Entry 8E82 (electron microscopy, 3.03 A resolution); this record covers chains C and D of the 9 polymer chains in the assembly.

Chain C:
Protein: DNA-directed RNA polymerase subunit beta
From: Mycobacterium tuberculosis
Notes: EC 2.7.7.6
Reference sequence: A5U052 (RPOB_MYCTA); residues 7-1178 here correspond to UniProt positions 6-1177 (UniProt number = residue number - 1)
Sequence (1172 residues; each row starts with the number of its first residue):
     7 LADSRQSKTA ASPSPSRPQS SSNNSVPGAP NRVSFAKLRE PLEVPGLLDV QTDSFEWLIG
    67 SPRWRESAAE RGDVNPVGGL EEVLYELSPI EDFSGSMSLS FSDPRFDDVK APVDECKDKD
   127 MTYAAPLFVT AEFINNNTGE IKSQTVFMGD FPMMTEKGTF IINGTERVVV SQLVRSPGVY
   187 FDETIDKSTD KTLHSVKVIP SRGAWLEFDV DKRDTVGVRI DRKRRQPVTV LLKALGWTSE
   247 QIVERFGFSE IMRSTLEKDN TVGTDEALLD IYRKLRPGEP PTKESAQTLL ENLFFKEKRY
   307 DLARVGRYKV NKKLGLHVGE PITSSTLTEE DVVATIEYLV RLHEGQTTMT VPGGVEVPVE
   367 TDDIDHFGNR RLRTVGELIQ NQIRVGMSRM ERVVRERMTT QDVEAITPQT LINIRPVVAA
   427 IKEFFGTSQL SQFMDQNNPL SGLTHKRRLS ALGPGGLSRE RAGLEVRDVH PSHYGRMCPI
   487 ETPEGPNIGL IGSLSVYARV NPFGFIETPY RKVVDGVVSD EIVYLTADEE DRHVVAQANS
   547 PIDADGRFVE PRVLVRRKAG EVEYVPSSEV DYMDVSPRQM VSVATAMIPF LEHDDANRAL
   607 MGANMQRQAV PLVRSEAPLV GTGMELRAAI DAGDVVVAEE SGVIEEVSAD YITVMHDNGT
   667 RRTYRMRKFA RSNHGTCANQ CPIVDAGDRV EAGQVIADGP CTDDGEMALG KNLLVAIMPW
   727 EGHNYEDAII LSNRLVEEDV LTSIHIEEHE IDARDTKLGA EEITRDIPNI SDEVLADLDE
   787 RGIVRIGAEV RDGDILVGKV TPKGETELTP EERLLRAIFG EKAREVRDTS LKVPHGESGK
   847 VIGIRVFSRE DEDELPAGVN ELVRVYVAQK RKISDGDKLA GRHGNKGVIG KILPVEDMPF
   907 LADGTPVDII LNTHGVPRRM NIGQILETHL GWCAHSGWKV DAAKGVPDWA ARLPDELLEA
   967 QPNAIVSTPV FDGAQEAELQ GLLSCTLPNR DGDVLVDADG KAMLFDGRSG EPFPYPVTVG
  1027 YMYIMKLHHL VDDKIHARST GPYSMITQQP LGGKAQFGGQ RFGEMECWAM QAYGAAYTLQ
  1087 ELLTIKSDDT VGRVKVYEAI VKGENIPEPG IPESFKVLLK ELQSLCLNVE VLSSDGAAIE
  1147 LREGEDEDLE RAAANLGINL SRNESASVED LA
Disordered / not traced: 7-25, 811-829, 1140-1178

Chain D:
Protein: DNA-directed RNA polymerase subunit beta'
From: Mycobacterium tuberculosis
Notes: EC 2.7.7.6
Reference sequence: A0A045J9E2 (A0A045J9E2_MYCTX); residues 1-1316 here = UniProt positions 1-1316
Sequence (1318 residues; numbered -1 to 1316; the number before each row is that of its first residue; numbers below 1 keep their minus sign (Gly-1 is residue -1)):
    -1 GAMLDVNFFD ELRIGLATAE DIRQWSYGEV KKPETINYRT LKPEKDGLFC EKIFGPTRDW
    59 ECYCGKYKRV RFKGIICERC GVEVTRAKVR RERMGHIELA APVTHIWYFK GVPSRLGYLL
   119 DLAPKDLEKI IYFAAYVITS VDEEMRHNEL STLEAEMAVE RKAVEDQRDG ELEARAQKLE
   179 ADLAELEAEG AKADARRKVR DGGEREMRQI RDRAQRELDR LEDIWSTFTK LAPKQLIVDE
   239 NLYRELVDRY GEYFTGAMGA ESIQKLIENF DIDAEAESLR DVIRNGKGQK KLRALKRLKV
   299 VAAFQQSGNS PMGMVLDAVP VIPPELRPMV QLDGGRFATS DLNDLYRRVI NRNNRLKRLI
   359 DLGAPEIIVN NEKRMLQESV DALFDNGRRG RPVTGPGNRP LKSLSDLLKG KQGRFRQNLL
   419 GKRVDYSGRS VIVVGPQLKL HQCGLPKLMA LELFKPFVMK RLVDLNHAQN IKSAKRMVER
   479 QRPQVWDVLE EVIAEHPVLL NRAPTLHRLG IQAFEPMLVE GKAIQLHPLV CEAFNADFDG
   539 DQMAVHLPLS AEAQAEARIL MLSSNNILSP ASGRPLAMPR LDMVTGLYYL TTEVPGDTGE
   599 YQPASGDHPE TGVYSSPAEA IMAADRGVLS VRAKIKVRLT QLRPPVEIEA ELFGHSGWQP
   659 GDAWMAETTL GRVMFNELLP LGYPFVNKQM HKKVQAAIIN DLAERYPMIV VAQTVDKLKD
   719 AGFYWATRSG VTVSMADVLV PPRKKEILDH YEERADKVEK QFQRGALNHD ERNEALVEIW
   779 KEATDEVGQA LREHYPDDNP IITIVDSGAT GNFTQTRTLA GMKGLVTNPK GEFIPRPVKS
   839 SFREGLTVLE YFINTHGARK GLADTALRTA DSGYLTRRLV DVSQDVIVRE HDCQTERGIV
   899 VELAERAPDG TLIRDPYIET SAYARTLGTD AVDEAGNVIV ERGQDLGDPE IDALLAAGIT
   959 QVKVRSVLTC ATSTGVCATC YGRSMATGKL VDIGEAVGIV AAQSIGEPGT QLTMRTFHQG
  1019 GVGEDITGGL PRVQELFEAR VPRGKAPIAD VTGRVRLEDG ERFYKITIVP DDGGEEVVYD
  1079 KISKRQRLRV FKHEDGSERV LSDGDHVEVG QQLMEGSADP HEVLRVQGPR EVQIHLVREV
  1139 QEVYRAQGVS IHDKHIEVIV RQMLRRVTII DSGSTEFLPG SLIDRAEFEA ENRRVVAEGG
  1199 EPAAGRPVLM GITKASLATD SWLSAASFQE TTRVLTDAAI NCRSDKLNGL KENVIIGKLI
  1259 PAGTGINRYR NIAVQPTEEA RAAAYTIPSY EDQYYSPDFG AATGAAVPLD DYGYSDYR
Disordered / not traced: 1014-1022, 1091-1096, 1283-1316
Differences from the reference sequence: expression tag (-1 to 0)
Ion coordination: Zn2+ site 1: Cys60, Cys62, Cys78; Mg2+: Asp535, Asp537, Asp539 (shared with 1 residue of chain R); Zn2+ site 2: Cys891, Cys968, Cys978

Interface between chain C and chain D:
Contacting residue pairs (344):
  Leu470(C) - Ala861(D)  hydrophobic
  Leu470(C) - Asp862(D)
  Leu470(C) - Leu865(D)  hydrophobic
  Arg473(C) - Arg857(D)
  Arg473(C) - Ala861(D)
  Asp474(C) - Arg857(D)  hydrogen bond (backbone-side chain)
  Val475(C) - Pro827(D)
  Val475(C) - Phe850(D)  hydrophobic
  Val475(C) - His854(D)  hydrogen bond (backbone-side chain)
  Val475(C) - Arg857(D)
  His476(C) - Phe850(D)
  His476(C) - His854(D)
  Pro477(C) - Phe850(D)  hydrophobic
  Pro477(C) - His854(D)
  Tyr480(C) - Val846(D)
  Tyr480(C) - Phe850(D)
  Cys484(C) - Arg857(D)
  Pro485(C) - Phe850(D)  hydrophobic
  Pro485(C) - Thr853(D)
  Pro485(C) - Arg857(D)  hydrogen bond (backbone-side chain)
  Ile486(C) - Thr853(D)
  Thr488(C) - Arg857(D)  hydrogen bond
  Ile494(C) - Ala861(D)  hydrophobic
  Gln543(C) - Leu847(D)
  Asn545(C) - Thr845(D)
  Arg558(C) - Glu750(D)  salt bridge
  Leu560(C) - Arg834(D)
  Leu560(C) - Leu847(D)  hydrophobic
  Arg562(C) - Leu847(D)
  Val568(C) - Arg834(D)
  Val568(C) - Leu847(D)  hydrophobic
  Glu569(C) - Arg770(D)  salt bridge
  Tyr570(C) - Arg834(D)  hydrogen bond
  Met586(C) - Val846(D)  hydrophobic
  Met586(C) - Tyr849(D)  hydrophobic
  Leu597(C) - Tyr849(D)
  Glu598(C) - Phe840(D)
  Glu598(C) - Gly843(D)
  Glu598(C) - Leu844(D)  hydrogen bond (backbone-backbone)
  His599(C) - Phe840(D)
  His599(C) - Arg841(D)  hydrogen bond (side chain-backbone)
  His599(C) - Glu842(D)
  His599(C) - Gly843(D)
  Asp600(C) - Phe840(D)
  Asp600(C) - Tyr849(D)
  Asp601(C) - Phe840(D)
  Asp601(C) - Asn852(D)  hydrogen bond
  Ala602(C) - Tyr849(D)
  Ala602(C) - Asn852(D)
  Ala602(C) - Thr853(D)
  Ala602(C) - Ala856(D)  hydrophobic
  Ala605(C) - Tyr849(D)
  Ile723(C) - Val729(D)
  Ile723(C) - Thr730(D)
  Met724(C) - Thr725(D)
  Pro725(C) - Asp580(D)
  Pro725(C) - Ala724(D)
  Pro725(C) - Thr725(D)  hydrogen bond (backbone-side chain)
  Pro725(C) - Val729(D)
  Trp726(C) - Thr725(D)
  Glu727(C) - Pro434(D)
  Glu727(C) - Phe721(D)
  Glu727(C) - Thr725(D)  hydrogen bond (backbone-side chain)
  Glu727(C) - Arg726(D)  salt bridge
  Gly728(C) - Val432(D)
  Gly728(C) - Pro434(D)
  Gly728(C) - Phe721(D)
  His729(C) - Val432(D)
  His729(C) - Pro434(D)
  Asn730(C) - Asp580(D)
  Tyr731(C) - Val432(D)  hydrophobic
  Tyr731(C) - Pro526(D)  hydrophobic
  Tyr731(C) - Phe536(D)
  Tyr731(C) - Arg578(D)  hydrogen bond
  Tyr731(C) - Leu579(D)  hydrophobic
  Tyr731(C) - Met581(D)
  Tyr731(C) - Phe721(D)  hydrophobic
  Glu732(C) - Asp535(D)
  Glu732(C) - Phe536(D)  hydrogen bond (backbone-backbone)
  Glu732(C) - Arg578(D)  salt bridge
  Glu732(C) - Leu579(D)
  Asp733(C) - Phe536(D)
  Ala734(C) - Val432(D)  hydrophobic
  Arg760(C) - Asp331(D)  salt bridge
  Arg760(C) - Gly332(D)
  Lys884(C) - Asp537(D)
  Gly893(C) - Phe536(D)
  Val894(C) - Ile430(D)
  Val894(C) - Phe536(D)  hydrogen bond (backbone-backbone)
  Val894(C) - Asp537(D)
  Val894(C) - Gly538(D)
  Ile895(C) - Val431(D)
  Asn918(C) - Asp580(D)  hydrogen bond
  Thr919(C) - Val729(D)  hydrogen bond (side chain-backbone)
  Thr919(C) - Thr730(D)
  Thr919(C) - Val731(D)
  Thr919(C) - Ile802(D)
  His920(C) - Leu579(D)
  His920(C) - Asp580(D)  salt bridge
  His920(C) - Thr583(D)  hydrogen bond
  His920(C) - Ile802(D)
  Arg924(C) - Thr808(D)  hydrogen bond
  Arg924(C) - Gln813(D)
  Met926(C) - Gln813(D)
  Met926(C) - Leu817(D)  hydrophobic
  Met926(C) - Phe840(D)  hydrophobic
  Ile928(C) - Val731(D)  hydrophobic
  Ile928(C) - Leu817(D)  hydrophobic
  Ile928(C) - Phe840(D)
  Ile931(C) - Val731(D)  hydrophobic
  Ile931(C) - Ser732(D)
  Leu932(C) - Met733(D)  hydrophobic
  His935(C) - Ser732(D)
  His935(C) - Met733(D)
  Phe977(C) - Leu844(D)
  Phe977(C) - Thr845(D)
  Phe977(C) - Tyr849(D)  hydrophobic
  Glu982(C) - Met733(D)
  Glu982(C) - Arg841(D)
  Glu982(C) - Glu842(D)
  Leu985(C) - Met733(D)  hydrophobic
  Gln986(C) - Met733(D)
  Asp1005(C) - Ser732(D)
  Lys1007(C) - Thr730(D)
  Lys1007(C) - Ser732(D)
  Lys1007(C) - Asp735(D)  salt bridge
  Phe1019(C) - Thr725(D)
  Pro1020(C) - Arg726(D)
  Tyr1021(C) - Tyr587(D)  hydrogen bond
  Tyr1021(C) - Arg630(D)
  Tyr1021(C) - Arg726(D)
  Tyr1021(C) - Ser727(D)
  Tyr1021(C) - Gly728(D)
  Val1023(C) - Thr730(D)
  Thr1024(C) - Thr730(D)
  Thr1024(C) - Val731(D)  hydrogen bond (side chain-backbone)
  Thr1024(C) - Ser732(D)
  Val1037(C) - Lys520(D)
  Asp1038(C) - Lys520(D)
  Lys1040(C) - Arg427(D)
  Lys1040(C) - Val429(D)
  Lys1040(C) - Gln540(D)
  Ile1041(C) - Arg427(D)
  Ile1041(C) - Ser428(D)
  His1042(C) - Gly426(D)
  His1042(C) - Arg427(D)  hydrogen bond (backbone-backbone)
  His1042(C) - Met447(D)
  Ala1043(C) - Ser425(D)
  Ala1043(C) - Gly426(D)
  Ala1043(C) - Met447(D)
  Ala1043(C) - Glu450(D)
  Arg1044(C) - Asp423(D)  salt bridge
  Arg1044(C) - Tyr424(D)  hydrogen bond (backbone-backbone)
  Arg1044(C) - Ser425(D)  hydrogen bond (backbone-backbone)
  Arg1044(C) - Glu450(D)
  Arg1044(C) - Leu451(D)
  Ser1045(C) - Asp423(D)
  Ser1045(C) - Tyr424(D)
  Ser1045(C) - Glu450(D)  hydrogen bond
  Ser1045(C) - Lys453(D)
  Thr1046(C) - Tyr424(D)
  Tyr1049(C) - Asp423(D)  hydrogen bond
  Met1051(C) - Arg89(D)  hydrogen bond (backbone-side chain)
  Met1051(C) - Glu323(D)
  Ile1052(C) - Arg89(D)  hydrogen bond (backbone-side chain)
  Ile1052(C) - Glu323(D)
  Ile1052(C) - Pro326(D)
  Ile1052(C) - Arg412(D)
  Thr1053(C) - Asn416(D)
  Gln1054(C) - Arg89(D)
  Gln1055(C) - Asn416(D)  hydrogen bond (side chain-backbone)
  Gln1055(C) - Gly419(D)
  Gln1055(C) - Lys420(D)
  Pro1056(C) - Arg421(D)
  Pro1056(C) - Asp423(D)
  Leu1057(C) - Arg421(D)
  Gly1058(C) - Arg421(D)
  Phe1063(C) - Glu450(D)
  Gly1065(C) - Arg421(D)  hydrogen bond (backbone-side chain)
  Gly1065(C) - Val422(D)
  Gln1066(C) - Arg421(D)
  Gln1066(C) - Val422(D)  hydrogen bond (backbone-backbone)
  Gln1066(C) - Ser425(D)
  Gln1066(C) - Gly426(D)
  Gln1066(C) - Arg427(D)
  Arg1067(C) - Arg414(D)
  Arg1067(C) - Gln415(D)  hydrogen bond (side chain-backbone)
  Arg1067(C) - Gly419(D)
  Arg1067(C) - Lys420(D)
  Arg1067(C) - Arg421(D)
  Phe1068(C) - Gly419(D)
  Phe1068(C) - Lys420(D)  hydrogen bond (backbone-backbone)
  Phe1068(C) - His544(D)
  Glu1070(C) - Leu418(D)
  Met1071(C) - Thr503(D)
  Glu1072(C) - Asn499(D)  hydrogen bond
  Glu1072(C) - Thr503(D)  hydrogen bond
  Glu1072(C) - Ile509(D)
  Cys1073(C) - Leu418(D)  hydrogen bond (side chain-backbone)
  Trp1074(C) - Thr874(D)
  Trp1074(C) - Arg875(D)
  Trp1074(C) - Val878(D)
  Trp1074(C) - Ile997(D)
  Trp1074(C) - Gln1001(D)  hydrogen bond (backbone-side chain)
  Ala1075(C) - Thr503(D)
  Ala1075(C) - Arg506(D)
  Ala1075(C) - Ile509(D)  hydrophobic
  Ala1075(C) - Gln1001(D)
  Met1076(C) - Met559(D)  hydrophobic
  Gln1077(C) - Gln882(D)  hydrogen bond
  Gln1077(C) - Ala994(D)
  Gln1077(C) - Ile997(D)
  Gln1077(C) - Val1252(D)
  Gln1077(C) - Ile1258(D)
  Ala1078(C) - Arg506(D)
  Ala1078(C) - Val998(D)  hydrophobic
  Ala1078(C) - Gln1001(D)
  Tyr1079(C) - Arg506(D)
  Tyr1079(C) - Leu507(D)
  Tyr1079(C) - Ile509(D)  hydrogen bond (side chain-backbone)
  Tyr1079(C) - Gln510(D)
  Tyr1079(C) - Leu558(D)
  Tyr1079(C) - Met559(D)  hydrophobic
  Tyr1079(C) - Asn564(D)
  Gly1080(C) - Leu558(D)
  Gly1080(C) - Ala1260(D)
  Gly1080(C) - Gly1261(D)
  Gly1080(C) - Thr1262(D)  hydrogen bond (backbone-backbone)
  Ala1081(C) - Glu554(D)
  Ala1081(C) - Leu558(D)
  Ala1081(C) - Met559(D)  hydrophobic
  Ala1082(C) - Ile1258(D)  hydrophobic
  Ala1082(C) - Thr1262(D)
  Ala1082(C) - Gly1263(D)
  Tyr1083(C) - Glu550(D)
  Tyr1083(C) - Glu554(D)
  Tyr1083(C) - Leu1257(D)
  Tyr1083(C) - Thr1262(D)
  Tyr1083(C) - Arg1268(D)
  Thr1084(C) - Leu497(D)
  Thr1084(C) - Ala551(D)  hydrogen bond (side chain-backbone)
  Thr1084(C) - Glu554(D)
  Leu1085(C) - Val1252(D)  hydrophobic
  Gln1086(C) - Leu1257(D)
  Glu1087(C) - Pro546(D)
  Glu1087(C) - Leu547(D)  hydrogen bond (side chain-backbone)
  Glu1087(C) - Ser548(D)  hydrogen bond
  Glu1087(C) - Ala551(D)
  Leu1088(C) - Val422(D)
  Leu1089(C) - Lys420(D)  hydrogen bond (backbone-side chain)
  Leu1089(C) - Val1252(D)  hydrophobic
  Thr1090(C) - Gly1255(D)
  Lys1092(C) - Asp423(D)
  Lys1092(C) - Leu545(D)  hydrogen bond (side chain-backbone)
  Lys1092(C) - Pro546(D)
  Lys1092(C) - Leu547(D)
  Ser1093(C) - Lys420(D)
  Ser1093(C) - Arg421(D)  hydrogen bond (side chain-backbone)
  Asp1094(C) - Lys420(D)  salt bridge
  Val1102(C) - Tyr424(D)
  Tyr1103(C) - Met457(D)  hydrophobic
  Ile1106(C) - Pro454(D)  hydrophobic
  Ile1106(C) - Phe455(D)  hydrophobic
  Ile1106(C) - Lys458(D)
  Ile1106(C) - Leu547(D)  hydrophobic
  Val1107(C) - Met457(D)  hydrophobic
  Val1107(C) - Lys458(D)
  Lys1108(C) - Lys458(D)
  Gly1109(C) - Lys458(D)
  Ile1112(C) - Ser548(D)
  Gly1116(C) - Asn5(D)
  Ile1117(C) - Asp3(D)
  Ile1117(C) - Phe7(D)  hydrophobic
  Pro1118(C) - Lys420(D)
  Pro1118(C) - Ile1253(D)
  Pro1118(C) - Ile1254(D)
  Pro1118(C) - Gly1255(D)
  Glu1119(C) - Arg89(D)  salt bridge
  Ser1120(C) - Asn416(D)  hydrogen bond (side chain-backbone)
  Ser1120(C) - Leu417(D)
  Ser1120(C) - Lys420(D)
  Phe1121(C) - Leu417(D)
  Phe1121(C) - Ile1253(D)  hydrophobic
  Phe1121(C) - Ile1254(D)  hydrophobic
  Lys1122(C) - Asp3(D)
  Val1123(C) - Arg89(D)
  Val1123(C) - Leu324(D)  hydrophobic
  Val1123(C) - Arg412(D)
  Leu1124(C) - Arg412(D)
  Leu1124(C) - Phe413(D)  hydrophobic
  Leu1124(C) - Leu417(D)  hydrophobic
  Lys1126(C) - Glu90(D)  hydrogen bond (side chain-backbone)
  Lys1126(C) - Leu324(D)
  Glu1127(C) - Ile320(D)
  Glu1127(C) - Leu405(D)
  Glu1127(C) - Leu406(D)
  Glu1127(C) - Arg412(D)  salt bridge
  Leu1128(C) - Leu406(D)  hydrophobic
  Leu1128(C) - Leu1233(D)  hydrophobic
  Gln1129(C) - Trp23(D)
  Gln1129(C) - Met92(D)
  Gln1129(C) - Pro318(D)
  Ser1130(C) - Pro318(D)
  Ser1130(C) - Ile320(D)
  Ser1130(C) - Tyr344(D)  hydrogen bond
  Ser1130(C) - Phe382(D)
  Ser1130(C) - Leu402(D)
  Leu1131(C) - His103(D)  hydrogen bond (backbone-side chain)
  Leu1131(C) - Trp105(D)  hydrophobic
  Leu1131(C) - Phe382(D)
  Leu1131(C) - Leu402(D)  hydrophobic
  Leu1131(C) - Leu406(D)  hydrophobic
  Cys1132(C) - Ala15(D)  hydrogen bond (backbone-backbone)
  Cys1132(C) - His103(D)
  Cys1132(C) - Leu314(D)  hydrophobic
  Cys1132(C) - Pro318(D)
  Cys1132(C) - Phe382(D)  hydrophobic
  Leu1133(C) - Ile12(D)  hydrophobic
  Leu1133(C) - Gly13(D)
  Leu1133(C) - Trp23(D)
  Leu1133(C) - Trp105(D)  hydrophobic
  Leu1133(C) - Tyr106(D)
  Leu1133(C) - Ala1237(D)  hydrophobic
  Asn1134(C) - Arg11(D)
  Asn1134(C) - Ile12(D)
  Asn1134(C) - Gly13(D)  hydrogen bond (backbone-backbone)
  Asn1134(C) - Leu14(D)  hydrogen bond (side chain-backbone)
  Asn1134(C) - Ala15(D)
  Asn1134(C) - Asp19(D)  hydrogen bond
  Asn1134(C) - Trp23(D)
  Val1135(C) - Leu10(D)  hydrophobic
  Val1135(C) - Arg11(D)
  Val1135(C) - Ile12(D)  hydrophobic
  Glu1136(C) - Leu10(D)
  Glu1136(C) - Arg11(D)  salt bridge
  Val1137(C) - Gly-1(D)
  Val1137(C) - Ala0(D)
  Val1137(C) - Phe7(D)  hydrophobic
  Val1137(C) - Leu10(D)  hydrophobic
  Leu1138(C) - Asp8(D)
  Leu1138(C) - Glu9(D)
  Leu1138(C) - Arg11(D)
  Ser1139(C) - Phe6(D)
  Ser1139(C) - Asp8(D)
Other interface residues (no listed pair), chain C (162 interface residues in all): His479, Met483, Gly495, Val561, Pro583, Asn603, Leu764, Asp881, Gly882, Lys892, Gly896, Val922, Pro923, Leu989, Asp1012, Pro1022, Gly1059, Gly1069, Arg1099, Leu1125
Other interface residues (no listed pair), chain D (183 interface residues in all): Leu2, Ile20, Arg37, Pro321, Arg334, Ser403, Pro444, Ile469, Ala501, Pro502, His505, Ala521, Cys529, Ala542, Tyr722, Ala734, Val736, Ala807, Thr816, Lys837, Ile851, Leu860, Glu993, Trp1220, Leu1221, Leu1248, Lys1256

Summary:
162 residues of chain C face 183 of chain D across their interface; the contacts include 52 hydrogen bonds and
12 salt bridges. Polar contacts include Arg558(C)-Glu750(D), Glu569(C)-Arg770(D) and Glu727(C)-Arg726(D).
Cys60(D), Cys62(D) and Cys78(D) coordinate Zn2+ site 1.
Here chain C is DNA-directed RNA polymerase subunit beta and chain D is DNA-directed RNA polymerase subunit
beta', both from Mycobacterium tuberculosis. Entry 8E82 (Mycobacterium tuberculosis RNAP elongation complex
with NusG transcription factor) was determined by electron microscopy together with 8E74, 8E79, 8E8M and 8E95
from the same study.
